1LHL - chain A; structure by X-ray diffraction, 1.80 A resolution.

[Chain A]
Molecule: Human lysozyme
Source organism: Homo sapiens
Notes: EC 3.2.1.17
Reference sequence: P61626 (LYSC_HUMAN); residues 1-130 here correspond to UniProt positions 19-148 (UniProt number = residue number + 18)
Chain sequence (130 residues; numbered 1 to 130; the number before each row is that of its first residue):
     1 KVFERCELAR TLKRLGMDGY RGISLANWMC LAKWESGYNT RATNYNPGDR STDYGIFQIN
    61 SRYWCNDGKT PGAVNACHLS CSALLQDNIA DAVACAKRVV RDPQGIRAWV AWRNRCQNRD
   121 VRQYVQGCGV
Cystine bridges: C6-C128, C30-C116, C65-C81, C77-C95
Differences from the reference sequence: conflict P47 (Ala65 in P61626)
Curated features (UniProtKB/Swiss-Prot):
  - active site: E35, D53

[Overview]
Curated annotation (UniProt) lists active-site residues E35 and D53.
Chain A is Human lysozyme (Homo sapiens); the structure, Role of proline residues in human lysozyme stability:
A scanning calorimetric study combined with X-ray structure ..., was determined by X-ray diffraction,
deposited together with 1LHH, 1LHI, 1LHJ and 1LHK.
